5MRF - chains A and K of the 78 polymer chains in the assembly; structure by electron microscopy, 4.97 A resolution (low resolution: residue-level contacts below are approximate; hydrogen-bond / salt-bridge calls are withheld).

Chain A:
Molecule: 21S ribosomal RNA
From: Saccharomyces cerevisiae
Sequence (3296 nucleotides; each row starts with the number of its first residue):
     1 GUAAAAAGUA GAAUAAUAGA UUUGAAAUAU UUAUUAUAUA GAUUUAAAGA GAUAAUCAUG
    61 GAGUAUAAUA AUUAAAUUUA AUAAAUUUAA UAUAACUAUU AAUAGAAUUA GGUUACUAAU
   121 AAAUUAAUAA CAAUUAAUUU UAAAACCUAA AGGUAAACCU UUAUAUUAAU AAUGUUAUUU
   181 UUUAUUAUUU UUAUAAUAAG AAUAAUUAUU AAUAAUAAUA AACUAAGUGA ACUGAAACAU
   241 CUAAGUAACU UAAGGAUAAG AAAUCAACAG AGAUAUUAUG AGUAUUGGUG AGAGAAAAUA
   301 AUAAAGGUCU AAUAAGUAUU AUGUGAAAAA AAUGUAAGAA AAUAGGAUAA CAAAUUCUAA
   361 GACUAAAUAC UAUUAAUAAG UAUAGUAAGU ACCGUAAGGG AAAGUAUGAA AAUGAUUAUU
   421 UUAUAAGCAA UCAUGAAUAU AUUAUAUUAU AUUAAUGAUG UACCUUUUGU AUAAUGGGUC
   481 AGCAAGUAAU UAAUAUUAGU AAAACAAUAA GUUAUAAAUA AAUAGAAUAA UAUAUAUAUA
   541 UAAAAAAAUA UAUUAAAAUA UUUAAUUAAU AUUAAUUGAC CCGAAAGCAA ACGAUCUAAC
   601 UAUGAUAAGA UGGAUAAACG AUCGAACAGG UUGAUGUUGC AAUAUCAUCU GAUUAAUUGU
   661 GGUUAGUAGU GAAAGACAAA UCUGGUUUGC AGAUAGCUGG UUUUCUAUGA AAUAUAUGUA
   721 AGUAUAGCCU UUAUAAAUAA UAAUUAUUAU AUAAUAUUAU AUUAAUAUUA UAUAAAGAAU
   781 GGUACAGCAA UUAAUAUAUA UUAGGGAACU AUUAAAGUUU UAUUAAUAAU AUUAAAUCUC
   841 GAAAUAUUUA AUUAUAUAUA AUAAAGAGUC AGAUUAUGUG CGAUAAGGUA AAUAAUCUAA
   901 AGGGAAACAG CCCAGAUUAA GAUAUAAAGU UCCUAAUAAA UAAUAAGUGA AAUAAAUAUU
   961 AAAAUAUUAU AAUAUAAUCA GUUAAUGGGU UUGACAAUAA CCAUUUUUUA AUGAACAUGU
  1021 AACAAUGCAC UGAUUUAUAA UAAAUAAAAA AAAAUAAUAU UUAAAAUCAA AUAUAUAUAU
  1081 AUUUGUUAAU AGAUAAUAUA CGGAUCUUAA UAAUAAGAAU UAUUUAAUUC CUAAUAUGGA
  1141 AUAUUAUAUU UUUAUAAUAA AAAUAUAAAU ACUGAAUAUC UAAAUAUUAU UAUUACUUUU
  1201 UUUUUAAUAA UAAUAAUAUG GUAAUAGAAC AUUUAAUGAU AAUAUAUAUU AGUUAUUAAU
  1261 UAAUAUAUGU AUUAAUUAAA UAGAGAAUGC UGACAUGAGU AACGAAAAAA AGGUAUAAAC
  1321 CUUUUCACCU AAAACAUAAG GUUUAACUAU AAAAGUACGG CCCCUAAUUA AAUUAAUAAA
  1381 AAUAUAAAUA UAUUUAAGAU GGGAUAAUCU AUAUUAAUAA AAAUUUAUCU UAAAAUAUAU
  1441 AUAUUAUUAA UAAUUAUAUU AAUUAAUUAA UAAUAUAUAU AAUUAUAUUA UAUAUUAUAU
  1501 AUUUUUUAUA UAAUAUAAAC UAAUAAAGAU CAGGAAAUAA UUAAUGUAUA CCGUAAUGUA
  1561 GACCGACUCA GGUAUGUAAG UAGAGAAUAU GAAGGUGAAU UAGAUAAUUA AAGGGAAGGA
  1621 ACUCGGCAAA GAUAGCUCAU AAGUUAGUCA AUAAAGAGUA AUAAGAACAA AGUUGUACAA
  1681 CUGUUUACUA AAAACACCGC ACUUUGCAGA AACGAUAAGU UUAAGUAUAA GGUGUGAACU
  1741 CUGCUCCAUG CUUAAUAUAU AAAUAAAAUU AUUUAACGAU AAUUUAAUUA AAUUUAGGUA
  1801 AAUAGCAGCC UUAUUAUGAG GGUUAUAAUG UAGCGAAAUU CCUUGGCCUA UAAUUGAGGU
  1861 CCCGCAUGAA UGACGUAAUG AUACAACAAC UGUCUCCCCU UUAAGCUAAG UGAAAUUGAA
  1921 AUCGUAGUGA AGAUGCUAUG UACCUUCAGC AAGACGGAAA GACCCUAUGC AGCUUUACUG
  1981 UAAUUAGAUA GAUCGAAUUA UUGUUUAUUA UAUUCAGCAU AUUAAGUAAU CCUAUUAUUA
  2041 GGUAAUCGUU UAGAUAUUAA UGAGAUACUU AUUAUAAUAU AAUGAUAAUU CUAAUCUUAU
  2101 AAAUAAUUAU UAUUAUUAUU AUUAAUAAUA AUAAUAUGCU UUCAAGCAUA GUGAUAAAAC
  2161 AUAUUUAUAU GAUAAUCACU UUACUUAAUA GAUAUAAUUC UUAAGUAAUA UAUAAUAUAU
  2221 AUUUUAUAUA UAUUAUAUAU AAUAUAAGAG ACAAUCUCUA AUUGGUAGUU UUGAUGGGGC
  2281 GUCAUUAUCA GCAAAAGUAU CUGAAUAAGU CCAUAAAUAA AUAUAUAAAA UUAUUGAAUA
  2341 AAAAAAAAAU AAUAUAUAUU AUAUAUAUUA AUUAUAAAUU GAAAUAUGUU UAUAUAAAUU
  2401 UAUAUUUAUU GAAUAUAUUU UAGUAAUAGA UAAAAAUAUG UACAGUAAAA UUGUAAGGAA
  2461 AACAAUAAUA ACUUUCUCCU CUCUCGGUGG GGGUUCACAC CUAUUUUUAA UAGGUGUGAA
  2521 CCCCUCUUCG GGGUUCCGGU UCCCUUUCGG GUCCCGGAAC UUAAAUAAAA AUGGAAAGAA
  2581 UUAAAUUAAU AUAAUGGUAU AACUGUGCGA UAAUUGUAAC ACAAACGAGU GAAACAAGUA
  2641 CGUAAGUAUG GCAUAAUGAA CAAAUAACAC UGAUUGUAAA GGUUAUUGAU AACGAAUAAA
  2701 AGUUACGCUA GGGAUAACAG GGUAAUAUAG CGAAAGAGUA GAUAUUGUAA GCUAUGUUUG
  2761 CCACCUCGAU GUCGACUCAA CAUUUCCUCU UGGUUGUAAA AGCUAAGAAG GGUUUGACUG
  2821 UUCGUCAAUU AAAAUGUUAC GUGAGUUGGG UUAAAUACGA UGUGAAUCAG UAUGGUUCCU
  2881 AUCUGCUGAA GGAAAUAUUA UCAAAUUAAA UCUCAUUAUU AGUACGCAAG GACCAUAAUG
  2941 AAUCAACCCA UGGUGUAUCU AUUGAUAAUA AUAUAAUAUA UUUAAUAAAA AUAAUACUUU
  3001 AUUAAUAUAU UAUCUAUAUU AGUUUAUAUU UUAAUUAUAU AUUAUCAUAG UAGAUAAGCU
  3061 AAGUUGAUAA UAAAUAAAUA UUGAAUACAU AUUAAAUAUG AAGUUGUUUU AAUAAGAUAA
  3121 UUAAUCUGAU AAUUUUAUAC UAAAAUUAAU AAUUAUAGGU UUUAUAUAUU AUUUAUAAAU
  3181 AAAUAUAUUA UAAUAAUAAU AAUUAUUAUU AUUAAUAAAA AAUAUUAAUU AUAAUAUUAA
  3241 UAAAAUACUA AUUUAUCAGU UAUCUAUAUA AUAUCUAAUC UAUUAUUCUA UAUACU
Not modelled in the structure: 1-7, 80-83, 107-109, 129-131, 179-199, 554-559, 757-765, 811-815, 822, 967-1055, 1133-1136, 1153-1159, 1196-1204, 1375-1379, 1419-1422, 1441-1480, 1503-1505, 1538-1539, 2013-2077, 2101-2182, 2189-2197, 2222-2226, 2241-2242, 2277-2280, 2339-2344, 2393-2407, 2479-2572, 2715-2718, 2767-2771, 2985-3001, 3036-3039, 3179-3228, 3294-3296
Metal / ion sites: Mg2+ site 1 near A150 (its only coordinating residue here); Mg2+ site 2: A237, C238; Mg2+ site 3: G245, A327; Mg2+ site 4 near A258 (its only coordinating residue here); Mg2+ site 5 near G280 (its only coordinating residue here); Mg2+ site 6 near U322 (its only coordinating residue here); Mg2+ site 7 near A359 (its only coordinating residue here); Mg2+ site 8 near U364 (its only coordinating residue here); Mg2+ site 9 near G394 (its only coordinating residue here); Mg2+ site 10: A423, U424; Mg2+ site 11 near G427 (its only coordinating residue here); Mg2+ site 12: C464 (shared with 1 residue of chain N); 123 more Mg2+ sites not listed

Chain K:
Name: uL16m
From: Saccharomyces cerevisiae
Reference sequence: P38064 (RM16_YEAST); residues 38-232 here = UniProt positions 38-232
Chain sequence (195 residues; row label = number of the first residue in the row):
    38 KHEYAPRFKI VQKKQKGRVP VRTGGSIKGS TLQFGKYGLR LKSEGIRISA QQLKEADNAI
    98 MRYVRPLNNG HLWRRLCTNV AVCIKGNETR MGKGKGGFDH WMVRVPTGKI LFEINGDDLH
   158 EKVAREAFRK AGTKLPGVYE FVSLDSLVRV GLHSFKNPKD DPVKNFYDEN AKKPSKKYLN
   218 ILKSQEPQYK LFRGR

Chain A / chain K interface:
Contacting residue pairs (130):
  A775(A) with Lys210(K)
  C785(A) with Thr60(K); Gly61(K)
  A786(A) with Arg59(K); Gly61(K); Gly62(K); Ser63(K)
  G787(A) with Ser63(K); Lys65(K)
  C788(A) with Lys65(K)
  U792(A) with Phe45(K)
  A793(A) with Pro43(K); Arg44(K); Phe45(K); Lys46(K)
  A794(A) with His39(K); Glu40(K); Pro43(K); Arg44(K); Cys114(K)
  U795(A) with Lys38(K); His39(K); Glu40(K); Phe71(K)
  A796(A) with Phe71(K); Trp110(K)
  A831(A) with Phe71(K)
  U832(A) with Gln70(K); Phe71(K); Arg112(K)
  U833(A) with Lys65(K); Gly66(K); Thr68(K); Lys146(K)
  A834(A) with Asn116(K); Lys146(K)
  A835(A) with Asn116(K); Arg141(K)
  A836(A) with Lys50(K); Lys51(K); Gln52(K); Arg141(K)
  U837(A) with Gln49(K); Lys50(K); Lys51(K)
  U879(A) with Arg55(K)
  G880(A) with Gln52(K); Lys53(K); Gly54(K); Arg55(K)
  C881(A) with Gln52(K); Lys53(K); Lys132(K)
  G882(A) with Lys53(K); Lys122(K); Met128(K); Lys132(K); Gly133(K)
  A883(A) with Ile121(K); Lys122(K)
  U884(A) with Lys53(K); Gly54(K); Arg55(K); Val56(K); Arg84(K)
  A885(A) with Met128(K)
  A886(A) with Met128(K)
  A956(A) with Val175(K)
  U957(A) with Val175(K)
  U1060(A) with Arg162(K)
  U1061(A) with Arg162(K)
  U1062(A) with Glu177(K); Arg186(K); Phe192(K)
  A1063(A) with His190(K)
  A1065(A) with Leu184(K); Phe192(K); Asn194(K); Asp197(K)
  A1066(A) with Asp197(K)
  U2275(A) with Lys130(K)
  G2276(A) with Lys130(K)
  G2291(A) with Gln52(K)
  C2301(A) with Gly129(K); Lys130(K); Gly131(K)
  U2302(A) with Gly129(K); Lys130(K); Gly131(K); Lys132(K)
  G2303(A) with Lys50(K); Gly131(K); Lys132(K)
  A2304(A) with Lys50(K)
  A2305(A) with Ile47(K); Gln49(K)
  U2581(A) with Lys227(K)
  U2582(A) with Arg230(K)
  U2600(A) with Arg232(K)
  A2725(A) with Asn124(K)
  G2732(A) with Thr170(K)
  A2733(A) with Arg166(K); Thr170(K)
  A2734(A) with Arg166(K); Lys167(K)
  A2735(A) with Arg99(K); Lys167(K)
  G2736(A) with Arg99(K)
  A2749(A) with Gln88(K); Glu92(K); Lys171(K)
  A2750(A) with Gln88(K); Gln89(K); Glu92(K); Thr170(K); Lys171(K)
  G2751(A) with Gln89(K); Thr170(K); Lys171(K); Leu172(K); Pro173(K)
  C2752(A) with Pro173(K)
  G2760(A) with Asn124(K); Glu125(K)
  C2761(A) with Glu125(K); Thr126(K); Arg127(K); Met128(K)
  C2762(A) with Arg127(K); Met128(K)
Interface residues without a listed pair, chain A (67 interface residues in all): U747, U748, A779, U797, A825, A826, G888, A1064, A2583, U2726
Interface residues without a listed pair, chain K (82 interface residues in all): Pro57, Val58, Ile64, His108, Arg111, Val117, Gly123, Glu163, Phe178, Ser191, Lys193, Lys196, Lys213, Gln222

Overview:
Chain A and chain K form an interface of 67 and 82 residues respectively. A237(A) and C238(A) form the Mg2+
site 2. G245(A) and A327(A) form the Mg2+ site 3.
Chain A is 21S ribosomal RNA and chain K is uL16m, both from Saccharomyces cerevisiae; the structure,
Structure of the yeast mitochondrial ribosome - Class C, was determined by electron microscopy (same
publication as 5MRC and 5MRE).
